PDB entry 7GWQ | X-ray diffraction, 1.90 A resolution | chains A and D

Chain A:
Protein: B-cell lymphoma 6 protein
From: Homo sapiens
UniProtKB: P41182 (BCL6_HUMAN); residue numbers follow UniProt; this construct covers 5-129
Chain sequence (128 residues; each row starts with the number of its first residue):
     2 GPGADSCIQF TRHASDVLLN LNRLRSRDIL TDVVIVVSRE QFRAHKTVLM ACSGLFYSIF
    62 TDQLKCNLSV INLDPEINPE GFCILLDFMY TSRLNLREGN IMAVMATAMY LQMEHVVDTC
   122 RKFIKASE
Unresolved in the structure: 2-5, 129
Construct notes: expression tag (2-4)
Swiss-Prot annotation at these positions:
  - mutagenesis: Asn21 (N21K: Abolishes interaction with NCOR2 and HDAC2, no effect on interaction with CTBP1 and transcriptional autoinhibition; when associated with A-116 and 376-Q--Q-379), Ser59 (S59A: Abolished ubiquitination by the SCF(FBXL17) complex), His116 (H116A: Abolishes interaction with NCOR2 and HDAC2, no effect on interaction with CTBP1 and transcriptional autoinhibition; when associated with K-21 and 376-Q--Q-379)
Residues lining bound ligands: A1ADA (5-{[5-chloro-2-(dimethylamino)pyrimidin-4-yl]amino}-1,3-dihydro-2H-indol-2-one): Asn21, Arg24, Leu25, Arg28, Met51, Ala52, Cys53, Ser54, Gly55, Tyr58, Gln113, Met114, Glu115

Chain D:
Protein: WVIP tetrapeptide
Chain sequence (6 residues; row label = number of the first residue in the row; numbering starts at 0):
     0 XWVIPA
Modified positions: ACE (acetyl group) at position 0

How chain A and chain D interact:
Residue-residue contacts (11; chain A residue first):
  Cys8(A) - Pro4(D)
  Ile9(A) - Trp1(D)  hydrophobic
  Ile9(A) - Val2(D)
  Gln10(A) - ACE_0(D)
  Gln10(A) - Trp1(D)
  Gln10(A) - Val2(D)  hydrogen bond (backbone-backbone)
  Gln10(A) - Pro4(D)
  Phe11(A) - ACE_0(D)
  Phe11(A) - Trp1(D)
  Thr12(A) - ACE_0(D)  hydrogen bond (backbone-backbone)
  Thr12(A) - Val2(D)
Interface residues without a listed pair, chain D (5 interface residues in all): Ile3

Overview:
The chain A/chain D interface involves 5 residues from each chain; the contacts include 2 hydrogen bonds.
Backbone hydrogen bonds pair Gln10(A)-Val2(D) and Thr12(A)-ACE_0(D). Ligands of chain A: compound A1ADA. From
UniProt: 3 mutagenesis sites on chain A.
Chain A is B-cell lymphoma 6 protein (Homo sapiens) and chain D is WVIP tetrapeptide; the structure, Crystal
Structure of B-cell lymphoma 6 protein BTB domain in complex with ligand 6 at 13.53 ..., was determined by
X-ray diffraction, deposited together with 7GUD, 7GUE, 7GUF, 7GUG, 7GUH, 7GUI and 126 further entries.
